PDB entry 1IUS | X-ray diffraction, 2.20 A resolution | chain A

# Chain A
Protein: P-hydroxybenzoate hydroxylase
Source organism: Pseudomonas aeruginosa
Notes: EC 1.14.13.2
UniProtKB: P20586 (PHHY_PSEAE); residue numbers follow UniProt; this construct covers 1-394
Amino-acid sequence (394 residues; row label = number of the first residue in the row):
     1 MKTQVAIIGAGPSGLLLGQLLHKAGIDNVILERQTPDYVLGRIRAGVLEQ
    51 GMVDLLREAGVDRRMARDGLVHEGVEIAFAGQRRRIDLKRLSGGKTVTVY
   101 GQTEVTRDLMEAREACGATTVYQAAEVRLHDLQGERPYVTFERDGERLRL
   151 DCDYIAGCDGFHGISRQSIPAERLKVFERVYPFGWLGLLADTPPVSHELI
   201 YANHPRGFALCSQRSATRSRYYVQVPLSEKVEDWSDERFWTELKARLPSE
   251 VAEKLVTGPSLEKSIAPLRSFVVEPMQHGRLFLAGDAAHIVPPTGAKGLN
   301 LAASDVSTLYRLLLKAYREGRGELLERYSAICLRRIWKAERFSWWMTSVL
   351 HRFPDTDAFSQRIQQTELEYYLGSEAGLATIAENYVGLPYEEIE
Small-molecule neighbours:
  - FAD (flavin-adenine dinucleotide): Ile8, Gly9, Ala10, Gly11, Pro12, Ser13, Gly14, Leu31, Glu32, Arg33, Gln34, Val39, Arg42, Arg44, Ala45, Gly46, Val47, Gln102, Val127, Cys158, Asp159, Gly160, His162, Gly163, Ile164, Tyr222, Ala266, Ala284, Gly285, Asp286, Pro293, Ala296, Lys297, Gly298, Leu299, Asn300, Ala302
  - 4-aminobenzoic acid (PAB): Arg44, Ala45, Gly46, Val47, Trp185, Leu199, Tyr201, Leu210, Ser212, Gln213, Arg214, Arg220, Tyr222, Pro293, Thr294, Ala296
UniProt features mapped onto this chain:
  - binding site (FAD): Ser13, Glu32, Arg42 to Val47, Gln102, Asp286, Leu299, Asn300
  - binding site (substrate): Tyr201, Ser212 to Arg214, Tyr222, Pro293
  - site (Important for catalytic activity): Tyr201, Tyr385

# Summary
Bound to chain A: flavin-adenine dinucleotide and 4-aminobenzoic acid. From UniProt: 12 FAD-binding residues
and 6 substrate-binding residues.
Chain A is P-hydroxybenzoate hydroxylase (Pseudomonas aeruginosa); the structure, P-hydroxybenzoate
hydroxylase complexed with 4-aminobenzoate at ph 5.0, was determined by X-ray diffraction together with 1IUW,
1IUX, 1IUV, 1IUT and 1IUU from the same study.
